8H96 - chains A and B of the 3 polymer chains in the assembly; structure by electron microscopy, 2.78 A resolution.

== Chain A ==
Name: NACHT, LRR and PYD domains-containing protein 5
Organism: Mus musculus
UniProt: Q9R1M5 (NALP5_MOUSE); residues 1-1059 here correspond to UniProt positions 105-1163 (UniProt number = residue number + 104)
Chain sequence (1059 residues; each row starts with the number of its first residue):
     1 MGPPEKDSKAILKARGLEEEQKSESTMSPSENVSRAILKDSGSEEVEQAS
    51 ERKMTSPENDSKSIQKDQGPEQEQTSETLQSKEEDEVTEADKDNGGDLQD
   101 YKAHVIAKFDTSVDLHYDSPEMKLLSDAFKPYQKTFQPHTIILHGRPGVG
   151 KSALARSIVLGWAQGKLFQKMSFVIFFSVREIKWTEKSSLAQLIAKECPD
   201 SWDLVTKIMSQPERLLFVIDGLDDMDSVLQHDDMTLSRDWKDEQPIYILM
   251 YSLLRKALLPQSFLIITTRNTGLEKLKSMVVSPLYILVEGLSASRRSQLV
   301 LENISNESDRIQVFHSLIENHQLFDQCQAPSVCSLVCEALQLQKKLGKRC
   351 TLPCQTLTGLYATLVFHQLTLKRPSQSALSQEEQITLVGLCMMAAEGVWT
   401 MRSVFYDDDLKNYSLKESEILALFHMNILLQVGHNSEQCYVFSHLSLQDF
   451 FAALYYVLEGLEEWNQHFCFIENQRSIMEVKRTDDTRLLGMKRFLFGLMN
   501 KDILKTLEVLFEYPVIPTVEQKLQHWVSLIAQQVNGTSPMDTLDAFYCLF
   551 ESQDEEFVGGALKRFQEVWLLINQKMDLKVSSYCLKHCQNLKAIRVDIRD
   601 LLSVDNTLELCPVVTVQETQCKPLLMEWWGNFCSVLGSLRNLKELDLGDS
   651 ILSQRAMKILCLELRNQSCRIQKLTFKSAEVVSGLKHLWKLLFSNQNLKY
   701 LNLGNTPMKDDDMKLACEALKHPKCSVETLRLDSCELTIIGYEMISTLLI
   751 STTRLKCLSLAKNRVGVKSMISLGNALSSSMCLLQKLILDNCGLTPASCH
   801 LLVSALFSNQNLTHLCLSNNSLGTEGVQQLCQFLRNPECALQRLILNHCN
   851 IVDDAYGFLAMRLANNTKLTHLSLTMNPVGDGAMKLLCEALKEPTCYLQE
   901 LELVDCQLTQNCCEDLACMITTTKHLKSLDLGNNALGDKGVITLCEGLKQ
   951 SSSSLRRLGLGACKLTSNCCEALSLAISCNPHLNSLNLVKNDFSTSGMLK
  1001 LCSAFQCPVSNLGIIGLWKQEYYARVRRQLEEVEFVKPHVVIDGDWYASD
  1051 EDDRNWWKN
Not modelled in the structure: 1-96, 471-484
Curated features (UniProtKB/Swiss-Prot):
  - binding site (ATP): G145 to S152

== Chain B ==
Name: Transducin-like enhancer protein 6
Organism: Mus musculus
UniProt: Q9WVB3 (TLE6_MOUSE); numbering as in UniProt (aligned over 1-581)
Chain sequence (581 residues; each row starts with the number of its first residue):
     1 MTSHRQSSDTFGGILPSTLSSRYLSIVNQLPEEFSSVVSEMMVHLENIFS
    51 LAENFFQAIERFSRTPDLLERNKMSIGVGAEGDSWPCHVSHEAPMGSAQT
   101 TENSAKEEDKQVPESAALQHPKFKSTPGPQLPTRRRFLSESDELQDPQPV
   151 WDAEPQFCQGFLIQGLWELFMDSRQKNQQEHGGEDSSQESKDSGLCDFKP
   201 EPQPRHRNSLSDSADPFLIKSPSALLDYYQEDVSRPQPETQESSGRADKF
   251 LKPLSWGSEVLESSCNQPSTALWQLERFTVPQALQKVRVLKHQELLLVVA
   301 VSSFTRHVFTCSQSGIKVWNLVNQVAEDRDPESHLKCSVQDNKVYLRTCL
   351 LSSNSRTLFAGGYNLPGVIVWDLAAPSLYEKCQLPCEGLSCQALANTKEN
   401 MALAGFTDGTVRIWDLRTQEIVRNLKGPTNSARNLVVKDDNIWTGGLDAC
   451 LRCWDLRMAKVSLEHLFQSQIMSLAHSPTEDWLLLGLANGQHCLFNSRKR
   501 DQVLTVDTKDNTILGLKFSPNGKWWASVGMGNFITVHSMPTGAKLFQVPE
   551 VGPVRCFDMTENGRLIITGSRDCASVYHIKY
Not modelled in the structure: 1-145, 178-246

== Chain A / chain B interface ==
Contacting residue pairs (80):
  Q133(A) with Y379(B)
  F136(A) with S377(B); Y379(B), hydrophobic
  H231(A) with R329(B); D330(B), salt bridge
  E274(A) with D330(B)
  K275(A) with D330(B)
  K277(A) with P331(B); E332(B)
  S278(A) with P331(B), hydrogen bond (side chain-backbone)
  S282(A) with L378(B)
  P283(A) with S377(B), hydrogen bond (backbone-side chain)
  M392(A) with R174(B)
  E396(A) with R174(B)
  W399(A) with W167(B), hydrophobic; F170(B)
  Y413(A) with R174(B)
  Y455(A) with F170(B), hydrophobic; S173(B), hydrogen bond
  Y456(A) with L166(B), hydrogen bond (side chain-backbone)
  E459(A) with L169(B); S173(B)
  E463(A) with K176(B)
  N465(A) with S173(B), hydrogen bond (side chain-backbone); R174(B); N177(B)
  F468(A) with N177(B)
  F470(A) with R174(B); N177(B), hydrogen bond (backbone-side chain)
  L488(A) with I163(B), hydrophobic
  K492(A) with L162(B)
  V519(A) with L166(B), hydrophobic
  K522(A) with G165(B), hydrogen bond (side chain-backbone)
  W526(A) with C158(B), hydrogen bond (side chain-backbone); L162(B)
  L529(A) with F161(B), hydrophobic
  Q533(A) with D248(B); K249(B); F250(B)
  V534(A) with K249(B)
  G536(A) with K252(B), hydrogen bond (backbone-side chain)
  S538(A) with K252(B)
  M540(A) with S255(B); W256(B), hydrophobic
  D541(A) with C158(B); Q159(B)
  D544(A) with Q159(B)
  W569(A) with L261(B)
  K762(A) with W273(B)
  R764(A) with W273(B)
  D790(A) with T270(B)
  N791(A) with A271(B), hydrogen bond (side chain-backbone); L272(B); W273(B)
  N819(A) with T270(B), hydrogen bond; L272(B)
  N847(A) with S269(B)
  K990(A) with L545(B)
  D992(A) with K544(B), salt bridge
  W1018(A) with Q282(B); A283(B), hydrophobic
  Q1020(A) with A283(B); L284(B), hydrogen bond (side chain-backbone); V548(B); P549(B)
  E1021(A) with F546(B); Q547(B)
  Y1022(A) with P549(B)
  Y1023(A) with P147(B), hydrophobic; N532(B); F533(B); P549(B), hydrophobic
  A1024(A) with Q148(B); V150(B)
  D1045(A) with C265(B); N266(B), hydrogen bond (side chain-backbone)
  Y1047(A) with P268(B)
  A1048(A) with N266(B)
  W1057(A) with T270(B)
  K1058(A) with Q267(B), hydrogen bond (side chain-backbone)
Other interface residues (no listed pair), chain A (62 interface residues in all): R255, L284, A395, L495, L523, N535, T537, M876, V904
Other interface residues (no listed pair), chain B (60 interface residues in all): P149, Q175, P253, E262, P281, N323, K336, A375, P376

== Overview ==
62 residues of chain A and 60 residues of chain B are in contact; the contacts include 14 hydrogen bonds and 2
salt bridges. Polar contacts include H231(A)-D330(B), D992(A)-K544(B) and S278(A)-P331(B). Curated annotation
(UniProt) lists 8 ATP-binding residues on chain A.
Chain A is NACHT, LRR and PYD domains-containing protein 5 and chain B is Transducin-like enhancer protein 6,
both from Mus musculus; the structure, Structure of mouse SCMC core complex, was determined by electron
microscopy (same publication as 8H93, 8H94 and 8H95).
